PDB entry 5M1S | electron microscopy, 6.70 A resolution (low resolution: residue-level contacts below are approximate; hydrogen-bond / salt-bridge calls are withheld) | chains B and D of the 7 polymer chains in the assembly

== Chain B ==
Name: DNA polymerase III subunit beta
Source organism: Escherichia coli K12
Notes: EC 2.7.7.7
Reference sequence: P0A988 (DPO3B_ECOLI); residue numbers follow UniProt; this construct covers 1-366
Chain sequence (366 residues; row label = number of the first residue in the row):
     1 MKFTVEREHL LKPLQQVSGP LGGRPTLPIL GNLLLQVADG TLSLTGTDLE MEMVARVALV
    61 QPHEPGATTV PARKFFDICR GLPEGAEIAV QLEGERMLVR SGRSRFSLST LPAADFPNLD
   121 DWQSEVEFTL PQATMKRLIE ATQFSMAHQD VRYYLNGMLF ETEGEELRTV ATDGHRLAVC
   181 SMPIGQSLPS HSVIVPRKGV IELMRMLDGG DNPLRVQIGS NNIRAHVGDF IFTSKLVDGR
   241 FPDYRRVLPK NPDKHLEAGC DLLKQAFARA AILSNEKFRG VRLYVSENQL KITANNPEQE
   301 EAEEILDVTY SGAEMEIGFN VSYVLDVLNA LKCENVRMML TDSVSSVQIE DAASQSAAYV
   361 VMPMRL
Curated features (UniProtKB/Swiss-Prot):
  - binding site (DNA): R24, R73, Q149, Y153, Y154
  - mutagenesis: R24 (R24A: Mild defect in DNA replication, impaired loading of clamp on DNA, polymerase speed is wild-type. More severe replication defect and very poor clamp loading; when associated with A-149), G66 (G66E: In dnaN159; a temperature- and UV-sensitive mutation, displays altered DNA polymerase usage, chronically induced SOS response; when associated with A-174), A133 (A133T: Reduction of synthesis of beta*, probably due to mutation of its promoter), M135 (M135L: 3-fold reduction of synthesis of beta*, probably due to loss of its start codon), M146 (M146L: No effect on synthesis of beta*), Q149 (Q149A: Mild defect in DNA replication, impaired loading of clamp on DNA, polymerase speed is wild-type. More severe replication defect and very poor clamp loading; when associated with A-24), Y153 to Y154 (Very poor loading of clamp on DNA, polymerase speed is wild-type), G174 (G174A: In dnaN159; a temperature- and UV-sensitive mutation, displays altered DNA polymerase usage, chronically induced SOS response; when associated with A-66), Q265 to L366 (In dnaN806; temperature sensitive), I272 to L273 (Monomeric in solution, binds very tightly to subunit delta (holA). The monomer binds tightly to linear and circular DNA. Cannot bind both Pol III and IV simultaneously)

== Chain D ==
Name: DNA polymerase III subunit epsilon
Source organism: Escherichia coli K12
Notes: EC 2.7.7.7
Reference sequence: P03007 (DPO3E_ECOLI); numbering as in UniProt (aligned over 1-243)
Chain sequence (243 residues; numbered 1 to 243; the number before each row is that of its first residue):
     1 MSTAITRQIV LDTETTGMNQ IGAHYEGHKI IEIGAVEVVN RRLTGNNFHV YLKPDRLVDP
    61 EAFGVHGIAD EFLLDKPTFA EVADEFMDYI RGAELVIHNA AFDIGFMDYE FSLLKRDIPK
   121 TNTFCKVTDS LAVARKMFPG KRNSLDALCA RYEIDNSKRT LHGALLDAQI LAEVYLAMTG
   181 GQLSLPLAME GETQQQQGEA TIQRIVRQAS KLRVVFATDE EIAAHEARLD LVQKKGGSCL
   241 WRA
Not modelled in the structure: 1-6, 194-201
Sequence notes: engineered mutation L183 (Thr in P03007), L185 (Met in P03007), P186 (Ala in P03007), L187 (Phe in P03007)
Curated features (UniProtKB/Swiss-Prot):
  - active site: H162 (Proton acceptor)
  - binding site (a divalent metal cation): D12, E14, D167
  - binding site (substrate): D12, E14, E61, H66, D167
  - mutagenesis: T15 (T15I: In mutD5, reduces suppression of AZT sensitivity of holC or yoaA knockouts, reduces exonuclease activity)
What the authors report for this chain:
  - binding site for DNA Primer Strand: R142
  - mutagenesis - K141A, R142A: decreased catalytic activity

== How chain B and chain D interact ==
Contacting residue pairs (31; chain B residue first):
  Y154(B) with L187(D)
  T172(B) with L185(D)
  G174(B) with L185(D)
  H175(B) with Q182(D); L185(D)
  R240(B) with E190(D)
  P242(B) with L187(D)
  R246(B) with P186(D)
  V247(B) with P186(D)
  N275(B) with Y152(D)
  K277(B) with R151(D); Y152(D); E153(D)
  F278(B) with Y152(D)
  P297(B) with E153(D)
  M362(B) with Q182(D); L183(D); S184(D); L185(D)
  P363(B) with Q182(D)
  M364(B) with G180(D); G181(D); Q182(D)
  R365(B) with N40(D); R41(D); R42(D); L176(D); G180(D)
  L366(B) with R41(D); L176(D); G180(D)
Other interface residues (no listed pair), chain B (21 interface residues in all): L155, R176, Y284, V344
Other interface residues (no listed pair), chain D (18 interface residues in all): A188, M189

== Overview ==
21 residues of chain B face 18 of chain D across their interface. From the paper: a binding site for DNA
Primer Strand at R142(D); K141A and R142A of chain D reduce catalytic activity.
Here chain B is DNA polymerase III subunit beta and chain D is DNA polymerase III subunit epsilon, both from
Escherichia coli K12. Entry 5M1S (Cryo-EM structure of the E. coli replicative DNA
polymerase-clamp-exonuclase-theta complex bound to DNA in the editing ...) was determined by electron
microscopy.
